Entry 7JTQ (X-ray diffraction, 3.50 A resolution); this record covers chains A and B.

== Chain A ==
Name: Complement factor B
From: Homo sapiens
Notes: EC 3.4.21.47
UniProt: P00751 (CFAB_HUMAN); residues -24 to 739 here correspond to UniProt positions 1-764 (UniProt number = residue number + 25)
Amino-acid sequence (764 residues; each row starts with the number of its first residue; numbers below 1 keep their minus sign (Met-24 is residue -24)):
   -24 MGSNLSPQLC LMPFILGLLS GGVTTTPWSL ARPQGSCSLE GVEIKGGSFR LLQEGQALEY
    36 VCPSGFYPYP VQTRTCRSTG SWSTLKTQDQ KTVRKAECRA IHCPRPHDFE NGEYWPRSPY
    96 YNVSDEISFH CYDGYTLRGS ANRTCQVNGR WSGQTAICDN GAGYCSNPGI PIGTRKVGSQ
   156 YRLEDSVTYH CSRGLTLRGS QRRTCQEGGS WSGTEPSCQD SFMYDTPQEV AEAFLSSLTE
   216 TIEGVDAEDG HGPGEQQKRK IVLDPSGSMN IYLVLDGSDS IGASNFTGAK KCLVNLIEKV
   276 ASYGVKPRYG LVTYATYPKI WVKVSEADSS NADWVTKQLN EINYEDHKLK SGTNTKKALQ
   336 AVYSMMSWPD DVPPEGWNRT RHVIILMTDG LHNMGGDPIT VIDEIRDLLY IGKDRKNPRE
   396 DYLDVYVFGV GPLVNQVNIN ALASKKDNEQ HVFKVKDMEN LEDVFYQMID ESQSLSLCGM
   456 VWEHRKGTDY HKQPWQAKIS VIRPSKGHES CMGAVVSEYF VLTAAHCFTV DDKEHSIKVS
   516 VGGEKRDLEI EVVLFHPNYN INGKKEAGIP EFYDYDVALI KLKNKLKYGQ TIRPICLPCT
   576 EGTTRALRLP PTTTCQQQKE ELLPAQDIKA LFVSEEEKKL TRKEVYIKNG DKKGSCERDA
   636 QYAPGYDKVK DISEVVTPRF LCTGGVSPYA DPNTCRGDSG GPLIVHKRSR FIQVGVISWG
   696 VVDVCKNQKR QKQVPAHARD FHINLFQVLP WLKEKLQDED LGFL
Disordered / not traced: -24 to 8, 63-65, 218-232, 321-326, 703-706
Cystine bridges: Cys12-Cys51, Cys37-Cys73, Cys78-Cys120, Cys106-Cys133, Cys140-Cys180, Cys166-Cys193, Cys453-Cys571, Cys486-Cys502, Cys574-Cys590, Cys631-Cys657
Swiss-Prot annotation at these positions:
  - active site (Charge relay system): His501, Asp551, Ser674
  - binding site (Mg(2+)): Ser253, Ser255, Thr328
  - binding site (Mn(2+)): Ser253, Ser255, Thr328
  - site: Arg234, Lys235 (Cleavage)
  - glycosylation: Asn97 (N-linked (GlcNAc...) asparagine), Asn117 (N-linked (GlcNAc...) asparagine), Asn260 (N-linked (GlcNAc...) asparagine), Lys266 (N-linked (Glc) (glycation) lysine), Asn353 (N-linked (GlcNAc...) asparagine)

== Chain B ==
Molecule: 32-nt DNA strand
Sequence (32 nucleotides; row label = number of the first residue in the row):
     1 CGCXGAGAAX AGAAGXAGGA GXAXGCXXGC GX
Disordered / not traced: 32
Modified positions: OMC (o2'-methylycytidine-5'-monophosphate) at position 1, OMG (o2'-methylguanosine-5'-monophosphate) at position 2, OMC (o2'-methylycytidine-5'-monophosphate) at position 3, 85Y (2'-deoxy-5-{[(naphthalen-2-yl)methyl]carbamoyl}uridine 5'-(dihydrogen phosphate)) at position 4, OMG (o2'-methylguanosine-5'-monophosphate) at position 5, 85Y (2'-deoxy-5-{[(naphthalen-2-yl)methyl]carbamoyl}uridine 5'-(dihydrogen phosphate)) at position 10, 85Y (2'-deoxy-5-{[(naphthalen-2-yl)methyl]carbamoyl}uridine 5'-(dihydrogen phosphate)) at position 16, OMG (o2'-methylguanosine-5'-monophosphate) at position 18, OMG (o2'-methylguanosine-5'-monophosphate) at position 19, 85Y (2'-deoxy-5-{[(naphthalen-2-yl)methyl]carbamoyl}uridine 5'-(dihydrogen phosphate)) at position 22, 85Y (2'-deoxy-5-{[(naphthalen-2-yl)methyl]carbamoyl}uridine 5'-(dihydrogen phosphate)) at position 24, 85Y (2'-deoxy-5-{[(naphthalen-2-yl)methyl]carbamoyl}uridine 5'-(dihydrogen phosphate)) at position 27, 85Y (2'-deoxy-5-{[(naphthalen-2-yl)methyl]carbamoyl}uridine 5'-(dihydrogen phosphate)) at position 28, OMG (o2'-methylguanosine-5'-monophosphate) at position 29, OMC (o2'-methylycytidine-5'-monophosphate) at position 30, OMG (o2'-methylguanosine-5'-monophosphate) at position 31, T3P (thymidine-3'-phosphate) at position 32

== How chain A and chain B interact ==
Contacting residue pairs - 24 pairs, chain A then chain B:
  Val46(A) - DA23(B)  base contact
  Gln47(A) - DA23(B)  hydrogen bond to the base
  Thr48(A) - 85Y_22(B)  base contact
  Thr48(A) - DA23(B)  hydrogen bond to the base
  Arg49(A) - 85Y_22(B)  base contact
  Thr50(A) - DA11(B)  sugar contact
  Thr50(A) - 85Y_22(B)  base contact
  Arg52(A) - DA11(B)  salt bridge to the phosphate
  Arg52(A) - DG12(B)  salt bridge to the phosphate
  Ser53(A) - DG12(B)  hydrogen bond to the phosphate
  Ser58(A) - DA11(B)  phosphate contact
  Thr59(A) - 85Y_10(B)  sugar contact
  Thr59(A) - DA11(B)  hydrogen bond to the phosphate
  Lys61(A) - 85Y_10(B)  salt bridge to the phosphate
  Thr62(A) - 85Y_10(B)  base contact
  Arg168(A) - 85Y_10(B)  base contact
  Arg168(A) - DG25(B)  salt bridge to the phosphate
  Gly169(A) - 85Y_24(B)  phosphate contact
  Ser196(A) - DA23(B)  hydrogen bond to the base
  His367(A) - 85Y_22(B)  base contact
  Pro407(A) - 85Y_24(B)  base contact
  Leu408(A) - 85Y_22(B)  base contact
  Val409(A) - 85Y_22(B)  base contact
  Asn410(A) - 85Y_22(B)  base contact
Interface residues without a listed pair, chain A (21 interface residues in all): Trp57, Val412

== In short ==
21 residues of chain A and 7 residues of chain B are in contact, with 5 hydrogen bonds and 4 salt bridges.
Among the polar pairs are Gln47(A)-DA23(B), Thr48(A)-DA23(B) and Ser196(A)-DA23(B).
Here chain A is Complement factor B (Homo sapiens) and chain B is a 32-nt DNA strand. Entry 7JTQ (Human
Complement Factor B Inhibited by a Slow Off-Rate Modified Aptamer of 31 Bases) was determined by X-ray
diffraction together with 7JTN from the same study.
